Entry 6N2Y (electron microscopy, 3.00 A resolution); this record covers chains B and I of the 22 polymer chains in the assembly.

Chain B:
Molecule: ATP synthase subunit alpha
Organism: Bacillus sp. (strain PS3)
Notes: EC 3.6.3.14
UniProtKB: A0A0M3VGF9 (A0A0M3VGF9_BACP3); residues 1-502 here = UniProt positions 1-502
Sequence (502 residues; numbered 1 to 502; the number before each row is that of its first residue):
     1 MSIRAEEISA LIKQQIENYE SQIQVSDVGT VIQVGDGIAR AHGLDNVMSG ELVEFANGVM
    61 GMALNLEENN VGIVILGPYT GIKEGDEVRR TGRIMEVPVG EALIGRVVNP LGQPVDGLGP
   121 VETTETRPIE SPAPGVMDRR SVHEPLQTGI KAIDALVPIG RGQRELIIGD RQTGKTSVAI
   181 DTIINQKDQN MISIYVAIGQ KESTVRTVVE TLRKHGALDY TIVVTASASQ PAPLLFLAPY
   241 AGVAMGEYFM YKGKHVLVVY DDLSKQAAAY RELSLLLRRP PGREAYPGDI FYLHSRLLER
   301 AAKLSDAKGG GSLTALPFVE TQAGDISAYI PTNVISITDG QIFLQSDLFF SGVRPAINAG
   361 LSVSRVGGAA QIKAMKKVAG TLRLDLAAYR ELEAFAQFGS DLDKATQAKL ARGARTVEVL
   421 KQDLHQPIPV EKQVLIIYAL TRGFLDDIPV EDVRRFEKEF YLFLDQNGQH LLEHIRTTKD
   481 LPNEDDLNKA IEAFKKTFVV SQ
Unresolved in the structure: 1, 502
Sequence notes: conflict Pro132 (Arg in A0A0M3VGF9), Ser193 (Cys in A0A0M3VGF9), Phe463 (Trp in A0A0M3VGF9)
Bound ions: Mg2+: Thr176 (together with ATP)
Ligand contacts: ATP (adenosine-5'-triphosphate): Asp170, Arg171, Gln172, Thr173, Gly174, Lys175, Thr176, Ser177, Gln200, Phe349, Arg354, Pro355, Gln422, Asp423, Leu424

Chain I:
Molecule: ATP synthase subunit delta
Organism: Bacillus sp. (strain PS3)
Sequence (178 residues; numbered 1 to 178; the number before each row is that of its first residue):
     1 MNQEVIAKRY ASALFQIALE QGQLDRIEED VRAVRQALAE NGEFLSLLSY PKLSLDQKKA
    61 LIAEAFAGVS TPVQNTLLLL LERHRFGLVP ELAEQFLALV DDARGIAKAV AYSARPLTDE
   121 ELRALSDVFA QKVGKQTLEI ENIIDPELIG GVRLRIGNRI YDGSVSGQLE RIRRQLIG
Unresolved in the structure: 1, 177-178

Chain B / chain I interface:
Residue-residue contacts - 40 pairs, chain B then chain I:
  Ser2(B) - Arg26(I)
  Ser2(B) - Glu29(I)
  Ser2(B) - Asp30(I)  hydrogen bond (backbone-side chain)
  Ser2(B) - Gly68(I)
  Ile3(B) - Asp30(I)  hydrogen bond (backbone-side chain)
  Ile3(B) - Ala33(I)
  Ile3(B) - Gly68(I)
  Arg4(B) - Gln36(I)
  Ala5(B) - Ala33(I)
  Ala5(B) - Gln36(I)
  Ile8(B) - Ala37(I)  hydrophobic
  Ile8(B) - Ala65(I)
  Ile8(B) - Phe66(I)  hydrophobic
  Ile8(B) - Val69(I)  hydrophobic
  Ser9(B) - Ala37(I)
  Ser9(B) - Glu40(I)
  Ser9(B) - Asn41(I)  hydrogen bond
  Leu11(B) - Glu64(I)
  Leu11(B) - Ala65(I)
  Ile12(B) - Asn41(I)
  Ile12(B) - Phe44(I)  hydrophobic
  Ile12(B) - Ala65(I)  hydrophobic
  Ile12(B) - Phe66(I)  hydrophobic
  Lys13(B) - Asn41(I)  hydrogen bond
  Gln14(B) - Glu64(I)
  Gln15(B) - Phe44(I)
  Gln15(B) - Leu61(I)  hydrogen bond (side chain-backbone)
  Gln15(B) - Glu64(I)
  Gln15(B) - Ala65(I)
  Ile16(B) - Glu43(I)
  Ile16(B) - Phe44(I)
  Tyr19(B) - Leu47(I)  hydrophobic
  Tyr19(B) - Gln57(I)  hydrogen bond
  Tyr19(B) - Leu61(I)
  Ile23(B) - Tyr50(I)  hydrophobic
  Thr30(B) - Pro51(I)
  Thr30(B) - Lys52(I)
  His42(B) - Ser49(I)
  His42(B) - Pro51(I)
  Gly85(B) - Lys52(I)  hydrogen bond (backbone-side chain)
Other interface residues (no listed pair), chain B (18 interface residues in all): Gln24
Other interface residues (no listed pair), chain I (24 interface residues in all): Leu38, Ala67

Overview:
18 residues of chain B and 24 residues of chain I are in contact, with 7 hydrogen bonds. Polar pairs include
Ser2(B)-Asp30(I), Ile3(B)-Asp30(I) and Ser9(B)-Asn41(I). Ligands of chain B: ATP.
Chain B is ATP synthase subunit alpha and chain I is ATP synthase subunit delta, both from Bacillus sp.
(strain PS3); the structure, Bacillus PS3 ATP synthase class 1, was determined by electron microscopy,
deposited together with 6N2D, 6N2Z and 6N30.
